9L71 - chain A; structure by X-ray diffraction, 2.00 A resolution.

# Chain A
Protein: Lysozyme C
From: Gallus gallus
Notes: EC 3.2.1.17
UniProtKB: P00698 (LYSC_CHICK); residues 1-129 here correspond to UniProt positions 19-147 (UniProt number = residue number + 18)
Chain sequence (129 residues; each row starts with the number of its first residue):
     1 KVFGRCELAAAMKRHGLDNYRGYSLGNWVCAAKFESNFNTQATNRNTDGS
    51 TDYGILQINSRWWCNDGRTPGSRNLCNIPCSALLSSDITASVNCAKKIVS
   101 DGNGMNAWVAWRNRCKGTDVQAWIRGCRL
Disulfides: Cys6-Cys127, Cys30-Cys115, Cys64-Cys80, Cys76-Cys94
Metal / ion sites: Na+: Ser60, Cys64, Ser72, Arg73

# Summary
Ser60, Cys64, Ser72 and Arg73 coordinate Na+.
Chain A is Lysozyme C (Gallus gallus); the structure, HEWL crystal soaked in buffer of pH12.0, was determined
by X-ray diffraction, deposited together with 9KOT.
